Entry 9J6Z (electron microscopy, 3.02 A resolution); this record covers chains 6 and o of the 7 polymer chains in the assembly.

Chain 6 (and o):
Molecule: Capsid protein
From: Adeno-associated virus - 8
Notes: chain o of this document is another copy of the same molecule, construct and numbering; everything in this record applies to it too
Reference sequence: Q8JQF8 (Q8JQF8_9VIRU); numbering as in UniProt (aligned over 1-738)
Sequence (738 residues; row label = number of the first residue in the row):
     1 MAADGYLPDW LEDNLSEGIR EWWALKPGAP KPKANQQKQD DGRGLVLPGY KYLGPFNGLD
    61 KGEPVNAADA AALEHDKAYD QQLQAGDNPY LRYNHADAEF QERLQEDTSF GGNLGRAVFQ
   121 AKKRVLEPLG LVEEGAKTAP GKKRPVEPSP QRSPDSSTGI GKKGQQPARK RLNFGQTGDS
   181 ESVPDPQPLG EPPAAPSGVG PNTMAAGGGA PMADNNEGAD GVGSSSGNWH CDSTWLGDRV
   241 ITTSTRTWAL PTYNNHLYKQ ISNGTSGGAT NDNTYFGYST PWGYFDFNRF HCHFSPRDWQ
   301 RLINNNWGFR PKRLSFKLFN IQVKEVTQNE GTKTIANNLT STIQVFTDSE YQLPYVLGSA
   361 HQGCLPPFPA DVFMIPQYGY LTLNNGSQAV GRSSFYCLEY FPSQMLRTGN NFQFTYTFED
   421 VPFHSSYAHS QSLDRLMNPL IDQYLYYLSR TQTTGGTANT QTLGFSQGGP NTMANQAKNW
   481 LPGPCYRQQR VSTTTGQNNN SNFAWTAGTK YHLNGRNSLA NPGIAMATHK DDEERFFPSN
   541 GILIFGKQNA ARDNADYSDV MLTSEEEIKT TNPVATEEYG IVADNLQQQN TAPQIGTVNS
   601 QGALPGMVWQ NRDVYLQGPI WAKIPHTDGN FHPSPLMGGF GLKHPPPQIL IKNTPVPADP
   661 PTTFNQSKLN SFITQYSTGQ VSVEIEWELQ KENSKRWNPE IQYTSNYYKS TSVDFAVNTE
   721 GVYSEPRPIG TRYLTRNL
Not modelled in the structure: 1-228, 250-274, 319-345, 383-393, 404-412, 454-460, 513-516, 586-592, 651-679 (chain o: 1-220, 264-269, 329-332, 450-464, 585-594, 659-666)

Chain 6 / chain o interface:
Residue-residue contacts (76):
  C231(6) with K695(o)
  D232(6) with K695(o)
  W235(6) with K691(o)
  S295(6) with W697(o)
  P296(6) with W697(o); P699(o)
  R297(6) with E692(o), salt bridge; R696(o); W697(o), hydrogen bond (backbone-backbone); N698(o); E700(o); Q702(o); L734(o)
  Q300(6) with P699(o); E700(o), hydrogen bond (side chain-backbone); Q702(o)
  R301(6) with E692(o), salt bridge
  N304(6) with Q702(o)
  N305(6) with N305(o), hydrogen bond
  P367(6) with W697(o)
  P369(6) with W697(o)
  D532(6) with K709(o), salt bridge
  E566(6) with Y707(o), hydrogen bond
  E692(6) with R297(o), salt bridge; R301(o), salt bridge
  S694(6) with R301(o)
  K695(6) with C231(o); D232(o), salt bridge
  R696(6) with R297(o)
  W697(6) with S295(o); P296(o); R297(o), hydrogen bond (backbone-backbone); P367(o); P369(o); F715(o); Y723(o), hydrogen bond
  N698(6) with R297(o); V713(o); D714(o); F715(o)
  P699(6) with P296(o); Q300(o); Y703(o), hydrophobic; S705(o), hydrogen bond (backbone-side chain); F715(o)
  E700(6) with R297(o), salt bridge; Q300(o), hydrogen bond (backbone-side chain); T704(o); S705(o), hydrogen bond (backbone-side chain)
  I701(6) with T704(o); S705(o); Y707(o), hydrophobic
  Q702(6) with R297(o); Q300(o); N304(o); Q702(o); Y703(o); T704(o), hydrogen bond (backbone-side chain)
  Y703(6) with P699(o), hydrophobic; Q702(o)
  T704(6) with E700(o); I701(o); Q702(o), hydrogen bond (side chain-backbone); T704(o)
  S705(6) with P699(o), hydrogen bond (side chain-backbone); E700(o), hydrogen bond (side chain-backbone); I701(o)
  Y707(6) with E566(o), hydrogen bond; K569(o)
  K709(6) with D532(o), salt bridge
  V713(6) with N698(o)
  D714(6) with N698(o)
  F715(6) with W697(o); P699(o)
  Y723(6) with W697(o), hydrogen bond
  L734(6) with R297(o)
Interface residues without a listed pair, chain 6 (36 interface residues in all): F368, I729
Interface residues without a listed pair, chain o (37 interface residues in all): F368, S694, Y708

Summary:
36 residues of chain 6 and 37 residues of chain o are in contact; the contacts include 15 hydrogen bonds and 8
salt bridges. Among the polar pairs are R297(6)-E692(o), R301(6)-E692(o) and D532(6)-K709(o).
Both chains are Capsid protein (Adeno-associated virus - 8). Entry 9J6Z (Structure of AAV8 in complex with its
receptor) was determined by electron microscopy together with 9J7K and 9J7L from the same study.
